Entry 7SK8 (electron microscopy, 3.30 A resolution); this record covers chains B and D of the 6 polymer chains in the assembly.

== Chain B ==
Protein: Stromal cell-derived factor 1
Organism: Homo sapiens
UniProtKB: P48061 (SDF1_HUMAN); residues 1-68 here correspond to UniProt positions 22-89 (UniProt number = residue number + 21)
Sequence (68 residues; row label = number of the first residue in the row):
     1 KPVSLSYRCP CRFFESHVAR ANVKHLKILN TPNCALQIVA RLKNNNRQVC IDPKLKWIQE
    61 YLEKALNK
Unresolved in the structure: 1-6
Disulfides: C9-C34, C11-C50
Swiss-Prot annotation at these positions:
  - region: R8 to R12 (Receptor and heparin binding), V18 to R20 (Receptor binding), K27 to L29 (Receptor binding), V39 to V49 (Receptor binding)
  - motif: K1, P2 (Receptor activation motif)
  - binding site (heparin): R20 to N30, R41, Q48, K64
  - site: K24 (Important for integrin interaction and activation), H25 (Important for dimer formation), K27 (Important for integrin interaction and activation), K43 (Important for integrin interaction and activation)
From the paper describing this entry:
  - mutagenesis - K1R, P2G: decreased binding to Atypical chemokine receptor 3 (citing earlier work)

== Chain D ==
Protein: CID25 Fab heavy chain
Organism: Homo sapiens
Notes: antibody fragment or engineered binder
Sequence (236 residues; row label = number of the first residue in the row):
     1 EISEVQLVES GGGLVQPGGS LRLSCAASGF NFSYSSIHWV RQAPGKGLEW VAYIYSSYGY
    61 TSYADSVKGR FTISADTSKN TAYLQMNSLR AEDTAVYYCA RVYPWWYYKY YHGALDYWGQ
   121 GTLVTVSSAS TKGPSVFPLA PSSKSTSGGT AALGCLVKDY FPEPVTVSWN SGALTSGVHT
   181 FPAVLQSSGL YSLSSVVTVP SSSLGTQTYI CNVNHKPSNT KVDKKVEPKS CDKTHT
Unresolved in the structure: 1-3, 131-236
Disulfides: C25-C99

== How chain B and chain D interact ==
Contacting residue pairs (41; chain B residue first):
  Y7(B) - W106(D)
  Y7(B) - Y111(D)
  C11(B) - W106(D)
  F14(B) - W106(D)
  F14(B) - Y107(D)  hydrophobic
  F14(B) - Y108(D)
  N30(B) - S33(D)
  N30(B) - S57(D)
  N30(B) - Y58(D)
  T31(B) - Y58(D)
  P32(B) - Y58(D)
  P32(B) - Y60(D)  hydrogen bond (backbone-side chain)
  N33(B) - Y111(D)  hydrogen bond (backbone-side chain)
  C34(B) - W106(D)
  C34(B) - Y111(D)
  A35(B) - P104(D)
  L36(B) - Y34(D)
  L36(B) - P104(D)  hydrogen bond (backbone-backbone)
  L36(B) - W105(D)  hydrophobic
  L36(B) - W106(D)  hydrogen bond (backbone-backbone)
  Q37(B) - W106(D)
  I38(B) - W105(D)  hydrophobic
  P53(B) - W106(D)
  P53(B) - Y107(D)  hydrophobic
  Q59(B) - W105(D)
  Q59(B) - Y107(D)  hydrogen bond
  Q59(B) - H112(D)
  L62(B) - W105(D)  hydrophobic
  E63(B) - R101(D)  salt bridge
  E63(B) - Y103(D)
  E63(B) - W105(D)  hydrogen bond
  L66(B) - F30(D)
  L66(B) - N31(D)
  L66(B) - Y34(D)  hydrophobic
  L66(B) - Y103(D)
  L66(B) - W105(D)  hydrophobic
  N67(B) - V5(D)
  N67(B) - G29(D)
  N67(B) - F30(D)
  N67(B) - R101(D)  hydrogen bond
  N67(B) - Y103(D)
Interface residues without a listed pair, chain B (21 interface residues in all): R12, I28, K54
Interface residues without a listed pair, chain D (20 interface residues in all): K109, D116

== Summary ==
The interface between chain B and chain D involves 21 residues on one side and 20 on the other, with 7
hydrogen bonds and 1 salt bridge. Polar contacts include E63(B)-R101(D), P32(B)-Y60(D) and N33(B)-Y111(D).
From the paper: K1R and P2G of chain B reduce binding to Atypical chemokine receptor 3.
Here chain B is Stromal cell-derived factor 1 and chain D is CID25 Fab heavy chain, both from Homo sapiens.
Entry 7SK8 (Cryo-EM structure of human ACKR3 in complex with CXCL12, a small molecule partial agonist CCX662,
an ...) was determined by electron microscopy (same publication as 7SK3, 7SK4, 7SK5, 7SK6, 7SK7 and 7SK9).
